Entry 2HI9 (X-ray diffraction, 2.30 A resolution); this record covers chains A and C of the 3 polymer chains in the assembly.

== Chain A (and C) ==
Name: Plasma serine protease inhibitor
Organism: Homo sapiens
Notes: chain C of this document is another copy of the same molecule, construct and numbering; everything in this record applies to it too
UniProtKB: P05154 (IPSP_HUMAN); residues 25-387 here correspond to UniProt positions 44-406 (UniProt number = residue number + 19)
Sequence (363 residues; row label = number of the first residue in the row):
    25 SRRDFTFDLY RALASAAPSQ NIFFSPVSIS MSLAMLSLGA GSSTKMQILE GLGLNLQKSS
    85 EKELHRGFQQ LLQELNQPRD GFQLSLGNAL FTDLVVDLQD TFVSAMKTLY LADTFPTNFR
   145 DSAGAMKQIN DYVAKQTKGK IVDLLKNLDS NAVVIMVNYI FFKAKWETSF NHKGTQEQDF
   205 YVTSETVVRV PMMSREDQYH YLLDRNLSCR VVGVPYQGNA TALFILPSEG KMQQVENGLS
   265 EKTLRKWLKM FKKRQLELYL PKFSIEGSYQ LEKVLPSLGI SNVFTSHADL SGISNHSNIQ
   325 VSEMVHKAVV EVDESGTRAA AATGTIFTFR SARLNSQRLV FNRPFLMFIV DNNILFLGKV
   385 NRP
Unresolved in the structure: 353-359 (chain C: 341-357)
UniProt features mapped onto this chain:
  - site: R354, S355 (Reactive bond)
  - glycosylation (N-linked (GlcNAc...) asparagine): N230, N243, N319

== Interface between chain A and chain C ==
Pairs across the interface (10):
  D117(A) with R362(C), salt bridge
  L118(A) with Q202(C); Y283(C); R362(C)
  V119(A) with R362(C)
  N142(A) with R362(C), hydrogen bond; V364(C)
  R144(A) with E281(C), salt bridge; S360(C), hydrogen bond (side chain-backbone); R362(C)
Also at the interface, not in a pair above, chain A (6 interface residues in all): F143
Also at the interface, not in a pair above, chain C (8 interface residues in all): N359, Q361

== Overview ==
6 residues of chain A and 8 residues of chain C are in contact; the contacts include 2 hydrogen bonds and 2
salt bridges. Among the polar pairs are D117(A)-R362(C), R144(A)-E281(C) and N142(A)-R362(C).
Chain A and chain C are both Plasma serine protease inhibitor (Homo sapiens); the structure, Crystal Structure
of human native protein C inhibitor, was determined by X-ray diffraction together with 2OL2 from the same
study.
